7SVQ - chain A; structure by X-ray diffraction, 1.75 A resolution.

== Chain A ==
Name: L-galactose dehydrogenase
From: Spinacia oleracea
Reference sequence: Q6BDJ2 (Q6BDJ2_SPIOL); residues 1-322 here = UniProt positions 1-322
Chain sequence (343 residues; numbered -20 to 322; the number before each row is that of its first residue; numbers below 1 keep their minus sign (Met-20 is residue -20)):
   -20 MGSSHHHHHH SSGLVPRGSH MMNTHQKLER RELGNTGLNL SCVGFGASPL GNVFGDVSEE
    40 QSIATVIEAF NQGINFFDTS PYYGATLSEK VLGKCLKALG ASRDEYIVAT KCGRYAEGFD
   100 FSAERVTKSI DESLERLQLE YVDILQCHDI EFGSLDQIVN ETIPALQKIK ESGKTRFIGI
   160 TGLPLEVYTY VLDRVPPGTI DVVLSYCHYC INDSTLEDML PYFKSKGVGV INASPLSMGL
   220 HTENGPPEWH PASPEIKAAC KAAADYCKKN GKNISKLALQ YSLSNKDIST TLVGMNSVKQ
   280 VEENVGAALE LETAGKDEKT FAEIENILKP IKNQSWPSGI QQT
Unresolved in the structure: -20 to 5, 321-322
Construct notes: initiating methionine (-20); expression tag (-19 to 0)
Small-molecule neighbours: NAD (nicotinamide-adenine-dinucleotide): Gly25, Ala26, Ser27, Pro28, Phe33, Asp57, Tyr62, Lys90, His127, Asp128, Thr160, Gly161, Leu183, Tyr185, Ala212, Ser213, Pro214, Leu215, Ser216, Met217, Gly218, Thr221, Ser254, Leu271, Val272, Gly273, Asn275, Gln279, Glu282, Asn283
From the paper describing this entry:
  - binding site for NAD: Ser27, Phe33, Asp57, Tyr62, Lys90, His127, Gly161, Leu183, Tyr185, Ser213, Gly273, Asn275
  - contacts within the chain: Val32-Trp228 (backbone contact), Val32-Pro226 (hydrophobic contact), Phe33-Pro226 (hydrophobic contact)
  - specificity-determining residues: Ser59, Tyr61, Arg93, Asp128 (proposed by the authors, not directly observed)
  - specificity-determining residues: Tyr185 (by similarity / conservation)

== In short ==
Ligands of chain A: NAD. From the paper: a binding site for NAD at Ser27, Phe33 and Asp57 among others;
specificity determinants Ser59, Tyr61 and Arg93 among others.
Chain A is L-galactose dehydrogenase (Spinacia oleracea); the structure, Crystal Structure of L-galactose
dehydrogenase from Spinacia oleracea in complex with NAD+, was determined by X-ray diffraction together with
7SMI from the same study.
